5CRD - chain A; structure by X-ray diffraction, 2.08 A resolution.

Chain A:
Protein: Calsequestrin-1
Source organism: Homo sapiens
UniProt: P31415 (CASQ1_HUMAN); residues 1-362 here correspond to UniProt positions 35-396 (UniProt number = residue number + 34)
Chain sequence (362 residues; numbered 1 to 362; the number before each row is that of its first residue):
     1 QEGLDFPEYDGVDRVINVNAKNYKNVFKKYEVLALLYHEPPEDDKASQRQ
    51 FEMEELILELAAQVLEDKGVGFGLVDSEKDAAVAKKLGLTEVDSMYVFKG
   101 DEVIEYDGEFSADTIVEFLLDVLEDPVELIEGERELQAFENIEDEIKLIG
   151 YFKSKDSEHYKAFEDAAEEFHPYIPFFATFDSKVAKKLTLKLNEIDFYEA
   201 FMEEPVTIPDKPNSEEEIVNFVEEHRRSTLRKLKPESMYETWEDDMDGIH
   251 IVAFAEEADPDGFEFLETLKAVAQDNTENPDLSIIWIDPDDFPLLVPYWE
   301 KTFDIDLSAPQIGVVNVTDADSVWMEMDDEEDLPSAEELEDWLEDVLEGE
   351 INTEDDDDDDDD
Disordered / not traced: 1, 350-362
Metal / ion sites: Ca2+ site 1: Asn17, Val18, Leu74, Asp80; Ca2+ site 2 near Thr189 (its only coordinating residue here); Ca2+ site 3: Glu199, Thr229, Thr277; Ca2+ site 4: Asp210, Pro212, Glu217
Curated features (UniProtKB/Swiss-Prot):
  - modified residue: Tyr9 (Phosphotyrosine), Ser47 (Phosphoserine), Thr90 (Phosphothreonine), Ser182 (Phosphoserine)
  - glycosylation: Asn316 (N-linked (GlcNAc...) asparagine)
From the paper describing this entry:
  - Ca2+ coordination: Asp210, Pro212, Glu217
  - self-association interface (contacts with another copy of this molecule): Met53
  - mutagenesis - M53T, D210G: decreased binding to Ca2+
  - mutagenesis - D210G: decreased stability

In short:
Asn17, Val18, Leu74 and Asp80 coordinate Ca2+ site 1. The Ca2+ site 3 is built by Glu199, Thr229 and Thr277.
From the paper: M53T and D210G reduce binding to Ca2+; Ca2+ coordination by Asp210, Pro212 and Glu217.
Chain A is Calsequestrin-1 (Homo sapiens); the structure, Wild-type human skeletal calsequestrin, was
determined by X-ray diffraction (same publication as 5CRG and 5CRH).
